PDB entry 7BQX | electron microscopy, 4.20 A resolution (low resolution: residue-level contacts below are approximate; hydrogen-bond / salt-bridge calls are withheld) | chains S and x of the 19 polymer chains in the assembly

== Chain S (and x) ==
Molecule: Major capsid protein
Organism: Epstein-Barr virus (strain B95-8)
Notes: chain x of this document is another copy of the same molecule, construct and numbering; everything in this record applies to it too
UniProtKB: P03226 (MCP_EBVB9); residues 1-1381 here = UniProt positions 1-1381
Amino-acid sequence (1381 residues; row label = number of the first residue in the row):
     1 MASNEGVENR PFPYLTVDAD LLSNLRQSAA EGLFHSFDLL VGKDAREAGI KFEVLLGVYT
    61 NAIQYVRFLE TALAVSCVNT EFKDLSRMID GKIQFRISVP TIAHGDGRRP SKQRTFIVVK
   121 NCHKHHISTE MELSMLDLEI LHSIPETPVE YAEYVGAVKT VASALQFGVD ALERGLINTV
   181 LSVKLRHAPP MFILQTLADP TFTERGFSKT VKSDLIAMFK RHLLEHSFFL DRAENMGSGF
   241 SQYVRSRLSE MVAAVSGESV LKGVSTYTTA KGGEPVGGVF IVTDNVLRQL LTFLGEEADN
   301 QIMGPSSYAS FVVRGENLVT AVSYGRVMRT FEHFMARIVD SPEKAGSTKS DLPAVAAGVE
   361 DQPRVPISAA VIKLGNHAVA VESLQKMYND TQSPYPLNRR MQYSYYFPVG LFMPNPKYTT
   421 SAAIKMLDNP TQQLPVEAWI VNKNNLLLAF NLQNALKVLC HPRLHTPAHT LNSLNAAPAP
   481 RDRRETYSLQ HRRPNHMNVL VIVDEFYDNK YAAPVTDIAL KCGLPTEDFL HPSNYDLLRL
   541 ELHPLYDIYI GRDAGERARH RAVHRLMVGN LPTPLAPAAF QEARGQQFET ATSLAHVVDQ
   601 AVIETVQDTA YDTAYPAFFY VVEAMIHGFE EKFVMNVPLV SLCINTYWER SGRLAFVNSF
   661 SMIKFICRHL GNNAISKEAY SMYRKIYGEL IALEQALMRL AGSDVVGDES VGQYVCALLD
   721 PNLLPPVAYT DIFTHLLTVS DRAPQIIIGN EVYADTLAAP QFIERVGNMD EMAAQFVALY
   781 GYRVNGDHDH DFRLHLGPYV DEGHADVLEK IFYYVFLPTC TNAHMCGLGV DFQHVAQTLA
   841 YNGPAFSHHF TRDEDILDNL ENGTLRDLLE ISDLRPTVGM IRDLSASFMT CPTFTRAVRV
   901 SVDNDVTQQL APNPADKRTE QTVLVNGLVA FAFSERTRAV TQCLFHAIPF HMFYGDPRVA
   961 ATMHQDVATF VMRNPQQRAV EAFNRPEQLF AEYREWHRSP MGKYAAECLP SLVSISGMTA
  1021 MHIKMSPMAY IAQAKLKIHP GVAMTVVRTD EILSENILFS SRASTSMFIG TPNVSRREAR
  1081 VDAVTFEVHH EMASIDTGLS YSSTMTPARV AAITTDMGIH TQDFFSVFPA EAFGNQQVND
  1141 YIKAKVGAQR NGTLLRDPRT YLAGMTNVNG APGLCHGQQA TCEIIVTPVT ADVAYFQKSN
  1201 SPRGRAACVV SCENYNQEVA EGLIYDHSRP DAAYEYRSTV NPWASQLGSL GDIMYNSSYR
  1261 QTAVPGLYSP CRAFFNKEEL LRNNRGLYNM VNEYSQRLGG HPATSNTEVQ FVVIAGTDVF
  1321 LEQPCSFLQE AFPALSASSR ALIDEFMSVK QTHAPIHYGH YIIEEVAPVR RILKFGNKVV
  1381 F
Not modelled in the structure: 1-4, 309-364, 1149-1177 (chain x: 1-62, 1149-1177)
Sequence notes: conflict Ile89 (Thr in P03226)

== Chain S / chain x interface ==
Contacting residue pairs - 75 pairs, chain S then chain x:
  Gly6(S) - Lys92(x)
  Val7(S) - Ile117(x)
  Glu8(S) - Lys92(x)
  Glu8(S) - Gln94(x)
  Glu8(S) - Arg326(x)
  Asn9(S) - Ile117(x)
  Phe12(S) - Gln94(x)
  Phe12(S) - Phe334(x)
  Pro13(S) - Phe334(x)
  Pro13(S) - Arg337(x)
  Pro13(S) - Ile338(x)
  Tyr14(S) - Gln94(x)
  Tyr14(S) - Arg96(x)
  Leu15(S) - His333(x)
  Leu15(S) - Ala354(x)
  Leu15(S) - Val355(x)
  Thr16(S) - Gly346(x)
  Thr16(S) - Ser347(x)
  Thr16(S) - Thr348(x)
  Val17(S) - Val260(x)
  Val17(S) - Val355(x)
  Asp18(S) - Thr348(x)
  Ala19(S) - Ser259(x)
  Ala19(S) - Lys262(x)
  Asp20(S) - Glu258(x)
  Leu21(S) - Ile97(x)
  Leu21(S) - Leu1099(x)
  Leu22(S) - Val99(x)
  Ser23(S) - Glu258(x)
  Asn24(S) - Thr203(x)
  Asn24(S) - Tyr1288(x)
  Leu25(S) - Ile97(x)
  Leu25(S) - Val99(x)
  Leu25(S) - Phe116(x)
  Leu25(S) - Leu1099(x)
  Arg26(S) - Arg114(x)
  Gln27(S) - Thr203(x)
  Gln27(S) - Glu204(x)
  Gln27(S) - Arg205(x)
  Gln27(S) - Gly206(x)
  Gln27(S) - Phe207(x)
  Ser28(S) - Tyr1288(x)
  Glu31(S) - Phe207(x)
  Glu31(S) - Gly1286(x)
  Glu31(S) - Leu1287(x)
  Glu31(S) - Tyr1288(x)
  Glu31(S) - Asn1289(x)
  Gly32(S) - Asn1289(x)
  Leu33(S) - Tyr1101(x)
  Leu33(S) - Tyr1288(x)
  Leu33(S) - Asn1292(x)
  Phe34(S) - Val118(x)
  Phe34(S) - Leu1099(x)
  Ser36(S) - Val118(x)
  Ser36(S) - Val119(x)
  Phe37(S) - Ile117(x)
  Phe37(S) - Val118(x)
  Asp38(S) - Thr115(x)
  Asp38(S) - Phe116(x)
  Asp38(S) - Ile117(x)
  Leu39(S) - Phe116(x)
  Leu40(S) - Arg114(x)
  Leu40(S) - Thr115(x)
  Gly42(S) - Lys112(x)
  Ala45(S) - Arg96(x)
  Ala45(S) - Gln113(x)
  Ala45(S) - Thr115(x)
  Arg46(S) - Arg96(x)
  Ile140(S) - Arg87(x)
  Thr147(S) - Lys83(x)
  Thr147(S) - Val312(x)
  Pro148(S) - Leu318(x)
  Val149(S) - Asp84(x)
  Val149(S) - Leu318(x)
  Glu153(S) - Arg87(x)
Interface residues without a listed pair, chain S (41 interface residues in all): Ala29, His35, Val41
Interface residues without a listed pair, chain x (51 interface residues in all): Phe95, Ser98, Pro100, Asn121, Lys212, Val313, Ser1100

== Overview ==
41 residues of chain S face 51 of chain x across their interface.
Both chains are Major capsid protein (Epstein-Barr virus (strain B95-8)). Entry 7BQX (Epstein-Barr virus, C5
portal vertex) was determined by electron microscopy (same publication as 7BQT, 7BR7, 7BR8 and 7BSI).
